PDB entry 4HGY | X-ray diffraction, 3.00 A resolution | chains A and B of the 6 polymer chains in the assembly

Chain A (and B):
Molecule: CcbJ
From: Streptomyces caelestis
Notes: chain B of this document is another copy of the same molecule, construct and numbering; everything in this record applies to it too
Reference sequence: E9JES0 (E9JES0_9ACTO); numbering as in UniProt (aligned over 1-256)
Sequence (276 residues; row label = number of the first residue in the row; numbers below 1 keep their minus sign (Mse-19 is residue -19)):
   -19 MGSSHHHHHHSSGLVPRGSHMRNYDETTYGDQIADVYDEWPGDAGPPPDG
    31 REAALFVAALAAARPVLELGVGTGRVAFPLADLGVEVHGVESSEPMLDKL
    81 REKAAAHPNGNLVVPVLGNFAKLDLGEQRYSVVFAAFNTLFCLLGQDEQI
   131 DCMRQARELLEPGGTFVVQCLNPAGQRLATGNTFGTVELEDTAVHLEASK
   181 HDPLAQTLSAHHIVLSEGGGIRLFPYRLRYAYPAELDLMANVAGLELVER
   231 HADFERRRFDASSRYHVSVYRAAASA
Not modelled in the structure: -19 to 16, 255-256 (chain B: -19 to 26, 256)
Differences from the reference sequence: expression tag (-19 to 0)
Modified residues: Mse-19, Mse1 (selenomethionine); Mse76, Mse133, Mse219 (selenomethionine; parent Met)

Chain A / chain B interface:
Contacting residue pairs (33):
  Phe164(A) with Phe164(B), hydrophobic
  Thr166(A) with Asn162(B), hydrogen bond (backbone-side chain); Thr163(B), hydrogen bond (side chain-backbone); Phe164(B); Ala178(B); Ser179(B)
  Val167(A) with Asn162(B), hydrogen bond (backbone-side chain)
  Glu168(A) with Lys180(B), salt bridge
  Leu169(A) with Ala178(B), hydrophobic; Lys180(B); Ser189(B); Ala190(B), hydrophobic; His191(B)
  Glu170(A) with His191(B), hydrogen bond (backbone-side chain)
  Asp171(A) with His191(B); Pro205(B)
  Thr172(A) with Leu203(B)
  Ala173(A) with Leu203(B)
  Val174(A) with His191(B); Ile193(B), hydrophobic
  Leu176(A) with Phe164(B), hydrophobic
  Leu195(A) with Leu195(B), hydrophobic; Leu203(B)
  Ser196(A) with Ile201(B)
  Glu197(A) with Ile201(B); Arg202(B), salt bridge; Leu203(B), hydrogen bond (side chain-backbone)
  Gly198(A) with Ile201(B), hydrogen bond (backbone-backbone)
  Gly199(A) with Gly199(B); Gly200(B); Ile201(B)
  Gly200(A) with Ile201(B)
  Ile201(A) with Ile201(B), hydrophobic
Interface residues without a listed pair, chain A (20 interface residues in all): Asp23, Gly165

In short:
20 residues of chain A and 17 residues of chain B are in contact, with 6 hydrogen bonds and 2 salt bridges.
Polar pairs include Glu168(A)-Lys180(B), Glu197(A)-Arg202(B) and Thr166(A)-Asn162(B).
Chain A and chain B are both CcbJ (Streptomyces caelestis); the structure, Structure of the CcbJ
Methyltransferase from Streptomyces caelestis, was determined by X-ray diffraction (same publication as 4HGZ
and 4HH4).
